PDB entry 6ALW | X-ray diffraction, 1.63 A resolution | chain A

[Chain A]
Name: EDD domain protein, DegV family
Source organism: Staphylococcus aureus
UniProt: X5EH37 (X5EH37_STAAU); residue numbers follow UniProt; this construct covers 1-288
Chain sequence (288 residues; each row starts with the number of its first residue):
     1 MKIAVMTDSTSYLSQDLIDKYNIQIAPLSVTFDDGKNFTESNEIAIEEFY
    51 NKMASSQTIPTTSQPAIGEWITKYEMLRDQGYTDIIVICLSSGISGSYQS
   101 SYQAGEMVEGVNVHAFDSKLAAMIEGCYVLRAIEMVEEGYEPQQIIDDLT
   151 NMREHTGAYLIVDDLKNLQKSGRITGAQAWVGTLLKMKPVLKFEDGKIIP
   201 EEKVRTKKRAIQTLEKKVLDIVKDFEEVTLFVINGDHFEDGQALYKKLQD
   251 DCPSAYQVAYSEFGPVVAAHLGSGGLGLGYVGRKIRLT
Residues lining bound ligands: (12R)-12-methyltetradecanoic acid / (12S)-12-methyltetradecanoic acid: Leu28, Thr62, Ser63, Gln64, Leu90, Ile94, Ser95, Gly96, Leu120, Ala121, Ala158, Leu160, Leu168, Arg173, Phe193, Ile198, Ile233, Phe263, Val266, Val267, His270, Leu271, Leu276, Gly277

[Summary]
Chain A binds (12R)-12-methyltetradecanoic acid / (12S)-12-methyltetradecanoic acid.
Chain A is EDD domain protein, DegV family (Staphylococcus aureus); the structure, The crystal structure of
the Staphylococcus aureus Fatty acid Kinase (Fak) B1 protein loaded with 12-Methyl ..., was determined by
X-ray diffraction (same publication as 5WOO and 6B9I).
